PDB entry 3UD4 | X-ray diffraction, 2.70 A resolution | chains P and R of the 3 polymer chains in the assembly

# Chain P
Name: U1 small nuclear ribonucleoprotein A
Source organism: Homo sapiens
Notes: fragment: RNA binding domain
UniProt: P09012 (SNRPA_HUMAN); residue numbers follow UniProt; this construct covers 1-98
Amino-acid sequence (98 residues; row label = number of the first residue in the row):
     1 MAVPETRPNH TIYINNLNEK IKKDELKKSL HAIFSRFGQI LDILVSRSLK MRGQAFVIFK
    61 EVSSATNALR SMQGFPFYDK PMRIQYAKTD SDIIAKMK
Unresolved in the structure: 1-6, 94-98
Sequence notes: engineered mutation His31 (Tyr in P09012), Arg36 (Gln in P09012)
UniProt features mapped onto this chain:
  - modified residue: Ala2 (N-acetylalanine), Lys60 (N6-acetyllysine)
  - mutagenesis: Thr11 (T11V: Abolishes RNA binding), Tyr13 (Y13F: Substantially reduces RNA binding), Asn15 (N15V: Abolishes RNA binding), Asn16 (N16V: Substantially reduces RNA binding), Arg52 (R52Q: Abolishes RNA binding)

# Chain R
Molecule: 92-nt RNA strand
Sequence (92 nucleotides; row label = number of the first residue in the row):
     8 XGUCACGCAC AGGGCAAACC AUUCGAAAGA GUGGGACGCA AAGCCUCCGG CCUAAACC
   660 AUUGCACUCC
    75 GGUAGGUAGC GGGGUUAUCG AUGG
Modified positions: GTP (guanosine-5'-triphosphate) at position 8
Covalent attachments: covalent link C65-A660
What the authors report for this chain:
  - binding site for the 2-nt RNA strand: U92

# How chain P and chain R interact
Contacting residue pairs (33):
  Tyr13(P) - G663(R)  base contact
  Tyr13(P) - C664(R)  stacking on the base
  Asn15(P) - U662(R)  hydrogen bond to the base
  Asn15(P) - G663(R)  base contact
  Asn16(P) - U662(R)  hydrogen bond to the base
  Asn16(P) - G663(R)  hydrogen bond to the base
  Glu19(P) - U661(R)  hydrogen bond to the base
  Glu19(P) - G663(R)  hydrogen bond to the base
  Lys20(P) - C64(R)  salt bridge to the phosphate
  Lys22(P) - A62(R)  phosphate contact
  Arg47(P) - A62(R)  salt bridge to the phosphate
  Ser48(P) - G75(R)  phosphate contact
  Leu49(P) - G75(R)  hydrogen bond to the phosphate
  Leu49(P) - A660(R)  base contact
  Lys50(P) - G663(R)  hydrogen bond to the sugar
  Met51(P) - A665(R)  sugar contact
  Arg52(P) - G75(R)  salt bridge to the phosphate
  Arg52(P) - A660(R)  hydrogen bond to the base
  Arg52(P) - G663(R)  hydrogen bond to the base
  Gly53(P) - G663(R)  base contact
  Gln54(P) - G663(R)  base contact
  Gln54(P) - C664(R)  sugar contact
  Phe56(P) - C664(R)  base contact
  Phe56(P) - A665(R)  stacking on the base
  Lys80(P) - U662(R)  hydrogen bond to the base
  Gln85(P) - C664(R)  base contact
  Tyr86(P) - C664(R)  hydrogen bond to the base
  Ala87(P) - C664(R)  base contact
  Lys88(P) - C664(R)  hydrogen bond to the base
  Thr89(P) - A665(R)  hydrogen bond to the base
  Asp90(P) - A665(R)  hydrogen bond to the base
  Asp90(P) - C666(R)  base contact
  Ser91(P) - C666(R)  base contact
Also at the interface, not in a pair above, chain P (26 interface residues in all): Thr11, Leu17, Leu44
Also at the interface, not in a pair above, chain R (14 interface residues in all): A33, A61, A63, C669

# In short
26 residues of chain P and 14 residues of chain R are in contact, with 14 hydrogen bonds, 3 salt bridges and 2
aromatic stacking contacts. Among the polar pairs are Asn15(P)-U662(R), Asn16(P)-U662(R) and Asn16(P)-G663(R).
UniProt lists 5 mutagenesis sites on chain P. From the paper: a binding site for the 2-nt RNA strand at
U92(R).
Chain P is U1 small nuclear ribonucleoprotein A (Homo sapiens) and chain R is a 92-nt RNA strand; the
structure, The C92U mutant c-di-GMP-I riboswitch bound to GpA, was determined by X-ray diffraction, deposited
together with 3UCU, 3UCZ and 3UD3.
